4DVO - chain A; structure by neutron diffraction, 2.00 A resolution.

# Chain A
Name: Xylose isomerase
Source organism: Streptomyces rubiginosus
Notes: EC 5.3.1.5
UniProt: P24300 (XYLA_STRRU); numbering as in UniProt (aligned over 1-388)
Sequence (388 residues; numbered 1 to 388; the number before each row is that of its first residue):
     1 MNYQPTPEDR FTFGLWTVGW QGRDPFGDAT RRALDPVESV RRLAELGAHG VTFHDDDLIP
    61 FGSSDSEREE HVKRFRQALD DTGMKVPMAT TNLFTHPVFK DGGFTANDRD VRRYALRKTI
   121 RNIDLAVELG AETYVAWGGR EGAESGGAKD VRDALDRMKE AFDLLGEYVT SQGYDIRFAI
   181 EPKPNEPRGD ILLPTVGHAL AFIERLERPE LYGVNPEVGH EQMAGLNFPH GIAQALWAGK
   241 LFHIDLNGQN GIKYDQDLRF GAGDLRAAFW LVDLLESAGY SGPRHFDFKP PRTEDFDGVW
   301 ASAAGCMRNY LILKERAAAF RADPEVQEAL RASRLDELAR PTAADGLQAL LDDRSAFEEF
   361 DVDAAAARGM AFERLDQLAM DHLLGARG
UniProt features mapped onto this chain:
  - active site: His54, Asp57
  - binding site (Mg(2+)): Glu181, Glu217, His220, Asp245, Asp255, Asp257, Asp287

# In short
UniProt lists active-site residues His54 and Asp57 and 7 Mg2+-binding residues.
Chain A is Xylose isomerase (Streptomyces rubiginosus); the structure, Room-temperature joint X-ray/neutron
structure of D-xylose isomerase in complex with 2Ni2+ and per-deuterated D-sorbitol at pH ..., was determined
by neutron diffraction (same publication as 4DUO).
